PDB entry 9MGZ | electron microscopy, 2.80 A resolution | chains B and I of the 18 polymer chains in the assembly

Chain B:
Molecule: Photosystem I P700 chlorophyll a apoprotein A2
From: Dunaliella tertiolecta
Notes: EC 1.97.1.12
Sequence (735 residues; row label = number of the first residue in the row):
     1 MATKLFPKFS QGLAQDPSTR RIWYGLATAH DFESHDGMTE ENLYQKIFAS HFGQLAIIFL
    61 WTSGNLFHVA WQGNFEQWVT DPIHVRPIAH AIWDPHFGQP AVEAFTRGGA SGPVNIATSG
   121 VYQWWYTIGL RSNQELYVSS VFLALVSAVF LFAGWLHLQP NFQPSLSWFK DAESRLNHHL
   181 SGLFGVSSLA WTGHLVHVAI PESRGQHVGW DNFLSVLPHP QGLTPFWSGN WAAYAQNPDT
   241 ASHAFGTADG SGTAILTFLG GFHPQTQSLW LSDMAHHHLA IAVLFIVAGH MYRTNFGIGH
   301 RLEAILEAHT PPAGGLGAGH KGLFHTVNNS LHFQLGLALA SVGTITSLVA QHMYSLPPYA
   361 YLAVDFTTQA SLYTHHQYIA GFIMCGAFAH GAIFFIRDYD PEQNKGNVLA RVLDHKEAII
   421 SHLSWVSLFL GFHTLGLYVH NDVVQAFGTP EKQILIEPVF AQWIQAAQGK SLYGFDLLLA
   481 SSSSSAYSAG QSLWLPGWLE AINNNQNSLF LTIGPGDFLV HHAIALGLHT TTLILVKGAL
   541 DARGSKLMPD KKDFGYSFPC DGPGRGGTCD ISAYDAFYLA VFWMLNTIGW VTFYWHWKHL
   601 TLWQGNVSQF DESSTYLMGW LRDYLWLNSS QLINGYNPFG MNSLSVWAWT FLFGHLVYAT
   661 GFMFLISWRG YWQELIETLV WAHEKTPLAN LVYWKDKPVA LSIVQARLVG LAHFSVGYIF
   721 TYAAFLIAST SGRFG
Not modelled in the structure: 1
Bound ions: chlorophyll a Mg (25 sites), coordinated by His30, Gln54, His68, His90, Asp94, His96, His157, His178, His179, His276, His277, His278, His309, His320, His352, His390 and 9 more; 4Fe-4S cluster Fe: Cys560, Cys569 (shared with 2 residues of chain A)
Ligand contacts:
  - beta-carotene (BCR), molecule 1: Phe6, Ile22, Leu26, Val692
  - beta-carotene (BCR), molecule 2: Leu55, Ile58, Phe59, Trp61, Phe150, Gly182, Leu183, Val186, Ser187
  - beta-carotene (BCR), molecule 3: Thr62, Leu66, Trp124, Trp125, Ile128, Leu130, Ser139, Phe142, Leu143
  - beta-carotene (BCR), molecule 4: Leu189, Leu223, Phe226, Leu279, Val283, Ile286, Val287, His290
  - beta-carotene (BCR), molecule 5: Phe333, Gly336, Leu337, Ala340, Thr344, Met384, Ala387, Phe388, Gly391, Phe394, Phe395, Ala539
  - beta-carotene (BCR), molecule 6: Leu409, Val412, Val536, Leu540
  - beta-carotene (BCR), molecule 7: Phe429, His433, Thr434, Leu437, Ile454, Ile456, Phe518, His522
  - beta-carotene (BCR), molecule 8: Leu435, Gly436, Val439
  - beta-carotene (BCR), molecule 9: Val646, Trp649, Thr650, Phe653, Trp672, Leu675, Ile676, Leu679, Phe720
  - beta-carotene (BCR), molecule 10: Pro687, Leu688, Ala689
  - chlorophyll a isomer (CL0): Leu621, Leu625, Trp626
  - chlorophyll a (CLA), molecule 1: Phe6, Lys8, Phe9, Gly25, Leu26, Ala29, His30, Phe32, His35, Lys46, Ser50, Gly53, Gln54, Ile57
  - chlorophyll a (CLA), molecule 2: Thr19, Ile22, Trp23, Leu679, Val680, His683, Val692, Tyr693, Trp694, Lys695, Asp696, Pro698, Val699, Leu701
  - chlorophyll a (CLA), molecule 3: Trp23, Phe653, Leu656, Val657, Thr660, Met663, Phe664, Leu701, Val709, Ala712, His713, Val716
  - chlorophyll a (CLA), molecule 4: Leu26, Ala27, Thr28, Ala29, His30, Asp31, His332, Leu335, Leu339, Phe382, Ile383, Gly386, Ala389, His390, Ile393, Arg397, Tyr556, Tyr574, Phe577, Val716, Phe720
  - chlorophyll a (CLA), molecule 5: His30, Phe32, Glu33, Tyr44, Ile47, Ser50, His51, Gln54, Leu55, Phe169, Arg175, His179, Leu183, Phe184, Leu331, His332, Gln334, Leu335, Ala338, Leu339, Val342
  - chlorophyll a (CLA), molecule 6: His30, Gln54, Ile57, Ile58, Trp61, Leu339, Ile379, Phe382, Ile383
  - chlorophyll a (CLA), molecule 7: Phe48, Phe52, Val149, Phe150, Ala153, Leu156, His157, Asn161, Phe162, Pro164, Trp168
  - chlorophyll a (CLA), molecule 8: Phe48, His51, Phe52, Leu55, Trp168, Phe169, Asp171, Ser174, Arg175, His178, His179, Gly182, Leu183, Phe184
  - chlorophyll a (CLA), molecule 9: Ile57, Trp61, Asn65, His68, Val69, Ala89, His90, Asn115, Ile116, Ala117, Thr118, Ser119, Val121, Val646, Trp647, Phe720
  - chlorophyll a (CLA), molecule 10: Ile58, Trp61, Thr62, Ser119, Gly120, Val121, Trp124, Ser187, Val342, Ile345, Thr346, Val349, Met353, Tyr359, Leu372, His375, His376, Ile379, Ile383
  - chlorophyll a (CLA), molecule 11: Leu60, Trp61, Ser63, Gly64, Phe67, His68, Trp71, Gln72, His90, Ala91, Trp93
  - chlorophyll a (CLA), molecule 12: Trp61, Asn65, Thr118, Ser119, Ser371, Leu372, Thr374, His375, Tyr378, Ile379, Phe382, Trp647, Ile719, Phe720, Tyr722, Ala723, Leu726, Ile727
  - chlorophyll a (CLA), molecule 13: His90, Ala91, Ile92, Trp93, Asp94, Pro95, His96, Phe97, Phe105, Asn115, Ser645, Val646, Trp649
  - chlorophyll a (CLA), molecule 14: Trp124, Thr127, Ile128, Leu183, Phe184, Ser187, Ser188, Trp191, Met274, His277, His278, Ile281, Phe285, Ile345, Leu348, Val349, His352, Met353, Pro358, Tyr359
  - chlorophyll a (CLA), molecule 15: Ile128, Gly129, Leu130, Glu135, Val138, Ser139, Phe142, Ser187, Ala190, Trp191, Gly193, His194, His197, Val198, Val208, Gly209, Trp210, Phe213
  - chlorophyll a (CLA), molecule 16: Trp168, Asp171, Ser174, His178, Thr294, Asn295, Phe296
  - chlorophyll a (CLA), molecule 17: Ala172, Arg175, Leu176, His179, Leu180, Phe184, Phe285, Leu302, Leu306, Phe324, Val327, Asn328, Leu337, Ala338, Ser341, Val342, Ile345
  - chlorophyll a (CLA), molecule 18: Leu176, Leu180, Leu284, Phe285, Ala288, Met291, Tyr292, Leu302, Ile305, Leu306
  - chlorophyll a (CLA), molecule 19: Asn177, His178, Ser181, Gly182, Val186, Gly289, His290, Tyr292, Thr294, Phe296, Ile298, Gly299
  - chlorophyll a (CLA), molecule 20: Leu189, Ala190, Thr192, Gly193, Val196, His197, Phe213, Leu214, Ser215, Val216, Leu217, Pro218, His219, Gly222, Leu223, Trp227, Tyr234, Ile255, Leu256, Leu279
  - chlorophyll a (CLA), molecule 21: Phe226, Trp231, Ala232, Tyr234, Ala235, Leu256, Thr257, Phe258, His276, Leu279, Ala280, Val283, Leu493
  - chlorophyll a (CLA), molecule 22: Thr257, Phe258, Gly260, Gly261, Leu269, Asp273, Met274, His276, His277, Ala280, Ile281, Leu284, His352, Leu356, Trp494, Trp498
  - chlorophyll a (CLA), molecule 23: Val287, His290, Met291, Ile298, Gly299, His300
  - chlorophyll a (CLA), molecule 24: His300, Ala304, Ile305, Ala308, His309
  - chlorophyll a (CLA), molecule 25: Ile305, Leu306, His309, Leu316, His320, Leu323, Val327, Phe333, Val408, Leu409, Val412
  - chlorophyll a (CLA), molecule 26: Ala308, His309, Thr310, Pro311, Pro312, Gly315, Leu316
  - chlorophyll a (CLA), molecule 27: Leu337, Ala340, Ser341, Thr344, Leu348, Gln351, His352, Tyr354, Ser355, Leu356, Leu509, Phe510
  - chlorophyll a (CLA), molecule 28: Thr344, Ser347, Leu348, Gln351, Gln377, Gly381, Met384, Phe388, Leu528, Thr531, Thr532, Leu535, Met584, Ile588
  - chlorophyll a (CLA), molecule 29: Gln351, Tyr354, Tyr373, Gln377, Phe460, Ala461, Ile464, Gln465, Phe510, Leu511, Ile513, His521, Ile524, Leu528, Val591, Tyr594, Trp595, Lys598, His599
  - chlorophyll a (CLA), molecule 30: Ala418, His422, Trp425
  - chlorophyll a (CLA), molecule 31: Ile419, His422, Leu423, Trp425, Val426, Ala525, Leu528, His529, Thr532
  - chlorophyll a (CLA), molecule 32: Ser421, His422, Ser424, Trp425, Leu428, Phe432
  - chlorophyll a (CLA), molecule 33: Ser424, Ser427, Leu428, Gly431, Phe432, Leu435, Leu526, Thr530, Leu533, Ile534, Leu579, Phe582, Trp583
  - chlorophyll a (CLA), molecule 34: Trp425, Leu428, Phe429, Phe432, His433
  - chlorophyll a (CLA), molecule 35: Val426, Phe429, Leu430, Ile456, Glu457, Pro458, Val459, Phe460, Ala461, Ile513, Phe518, His521, His522, Ala525, His529
  - chlorophyll a (CLA), molecule 36: Thr434, Leu435, Tyr438, Val520, Ala523, Leu526, Asn586, Gly589, Trp590, Phe593, Leu617, Trp620, Leu625, Ser629, Ile633, Phe651, Gly654, His655, Tyr658, Tyr718, Thr721, Tyr722, Phe725
  - chlorophyll a (CLA), molecule 37: Leu435, Val439, Asp442, Val443, Phe582, Trp583, Asn586, Trp590, Leu617, Leu621, Tyr658, Phe714, Tyr718
  - chlorophyll a (CLA), molecule 38: Gly436, Leu437, Val439, His440, Val443, Phe447, Lys452, Ile454
  - chlorophyll a (CLA), molecule 39: Trp463, Ile464, Ala467, Gln468, Leu478, Leu479, Ala486, Trp494, Trp498
  - chlorophyll a (CLA), molecule 40: Leu478, Ser485, Ala486, Ala489, Gly490, Leu493, Trp494
  - chlorophyll a (CLA), molecule 41: Trp649, Leu652, Phe653, His655, Leu656, Tyr658, Ala659, Phe662
  - chlorophyll a (CLA), molecule 42: Leu656, Ala659, Thr660, Phe662, Met663, Ile666, Tyr671, Trp672, Leu675
  - chlorophyll a (CLA), molecule 43: Leu679, Ala682, His683, Thr686, Ala689, Val692
  - chlorophyll a (CLA), molecule 44: Trp681, Ala682, Lys685, Thr686, Pro687
  - chlorophyll a / 1,2-dipalmitoyl-phosphatidyl-glycerole: Gly315, Leu316, Val408, Arg411, Val412, Asp414, His415, Ala418, Ile419, His422
  - phylloquinone (PQN): Trp23, Met663, Phe664, Ser667, Trp668, Arg669, Trp672, Ile676, Ala700, Leu701, Ala706
  - 4Fe-4S cluster (SF4): Cys560, Gly562, Pro563, Thr568, Cys569, Trp668, Ile703, Arg707

Chain I:
Molecule: Photosystem I reaction center subunit VIII
From: Dunaliella tertiolecta
Sequence (108 residues; row label = number of the first residue in the row; numbers below 1 keep their minus sign (Met-58 is residue -58)):
   -58 MLAQKNVVAK PCVKAAKPVA RPVKPVAMQK KQQAAAKVAS AGIVGIASAA IAAAPVEAAN
     2 IVANVASATE GYPFVPPAWA PSLFVPLTGL VLPAIGMAWA FTYIQKEK
Not modelled in the structure: -58 to 14
Ligand contacts:
  - beta-carotene (BCR), molecule 1: Thr29, Gly30, Leu31, Leu33, Pro34, Met38
  - beta-carotene (BCR), molecule 2: Met38, Trp40, Ala41, Phe42, Ile45
  - chlorophyll a (CLA), molecule 1: Ala21, Pro22, Phe25, Val26, Thr29
  - chlorophyll a (CLA), molecule 2: Pro27, Gly30, Leu31
  - chlorophyll a (CLA), molecule 3: Ala35, Met38, Ala39

How chain B and chain I interact:
Contacting residue pairs - 27 pairs, chain B then chain I:
  Ala2(B) with Glu48(I), hydrogen bond (backbone-side chain); Lys49(I), hydrogen bond (backbone-side chain)
  Thr3(B) with Glu48(I)
  Lys4(B) with Ile45(I); Lys47(I); Glu48(I)
  Leu5(B) with Tyr44(I); Lys47(I), hydrogen bond (backbone-backbone); Glu48(I); Lys49(I)
  Phe6(B) with Tyr44(I); Ile45(I), hydrophobic
  Arg21(B) with Ile45(I), hydrogen bond (side chain-backbone)
  Ile22(B) with Ile45(I), hydrophobic
  Phe67(B) with Pro17(I), hydrophobic
  Trp71(B) with Pro17(I), hydrophobic; Ala21(I), hydrophobic; Pro22(I)
  Trp93(B) with Pro22(I); Ser23(I); Val26(I); Pro27(I), hydrophobic
  Gln134(B) with Phe15(I)
  Tyr137(B) with Phe15(I), hydrophobic; Val16(I)
  Lys695(B) with Gln46(I), hydrogen bond (side chain-backbone)
  Asp696(B) with Gln46(I)
Other interface residues (no listed pair), chain B (16 interface residues in all): Lys8, Gln72
Other interface residues (no listed pair), chain I (15 interface residues in all): Pro18

In short:
The interface between chain B and chain I involves 16 residues on one side and 15 on the other; the contacts
include 5 hydrogen bonds. Polar pairs include Ala2(B)-Glu48(I), Ala2(B)-Lys49(I) and Arg21(B)-Ile45(I).
Chain B is Photosystem I P700 chlorophyll a apoprotein A2 and chain I is Photosystem I reaction center subunit
VIII, both from Dunaliella tertiolecta; the structure, Dunaliella tertiolecta PSI-LHCI-TIDI1 supercomplex, was
determined by electron microscopy together with 9MGW, 9MH0 and 9MH1 from the same study.
